PDB entry 3FP6 | X-ray diffraction, 1.49 A resolution | chains E and I

== Chain E ==
Name: Anionic trypsin-2
Organism: Rattus norvegicus
Notes: EC 3.4.21.4
UniProt: P00763 (TRY2_RAT); the construct lacks a stretch of the UniProt sequence and is renumbered around it, so the offset changes along the chain: 16-34 = UniProt 24-42; 37-64 = UniProt 43-70; 66-125 = UniProt 71-130; 127-130 = UniProt 131-134; 6 more segments
Sequence (223 residues; numbered 16 to 245 plus 3 insertion-coded residues; 10 numbers in that range are skipped by the numbering (no residue carries them; nothing is unmodelled there); the number before each row is that of its first residue):
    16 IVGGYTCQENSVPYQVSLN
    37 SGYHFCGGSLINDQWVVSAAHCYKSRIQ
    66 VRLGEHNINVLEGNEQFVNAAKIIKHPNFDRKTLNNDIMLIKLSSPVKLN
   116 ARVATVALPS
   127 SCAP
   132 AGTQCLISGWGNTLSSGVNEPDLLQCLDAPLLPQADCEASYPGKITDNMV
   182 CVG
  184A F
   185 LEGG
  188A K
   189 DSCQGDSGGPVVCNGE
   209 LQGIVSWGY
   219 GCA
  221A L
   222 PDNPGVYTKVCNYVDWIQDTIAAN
Disulfide bonds: Cys22-Cys157, Cys42-Cys58, Cys128-Cys232, Cys136-Cys201, Cys168-Cys182, Cys191-Cys220
Metal / ion sites: Ca2+: Glu70, Asn72, Val75, Glu77, Glu80

== Chain I ==
Name: Pancreatic trypsin inhibitor
Organism: Bos taurus
UniProt: P00974 (BPT1_BOVIN); residues 1-58 here correspond to UniProt positions 36-93 (UniProt number = residue number + 35)
Sequence (58 residues; numbered 1 to 58; the number before each row is that of its first residue):
     1 RPDFCLEPPYTGPCKARIIRYFYNAKAGLCQTFVYGGCRAKRNNFKSAED
    51 CMRTCGGA
Curated features (UniProtKB/Swiss-Prot):
  - site: Lys15, Ala16 (Reactive bond for trypsin)
Disulfide bonds: Cys5-Cys55, Cys14-Cys38, Cys30-Cys51

== How chain E and chain I interact ==
Residue-residue contacts (40):
  Tyr39(E) - Arg17(I)
  Tyr39(E) - Ile18(I)
  Tyr39(E) - Ile19(I)  hydrogen bond (side chain-backbone)
  His40(E) - Arg17(I)
  Phe41(E) - Ala16(I)
  Phe41(E) - Arg17(I)  hydrogen bond (backbone-backbone)
  Phe41(E) - Ile18(I)  hydrophobic
  Cys42(E) - Ala16(I)  hydrophobic
  His57(E) - Cys14(I)
  His57(E) - Lys15(I)
  His57(E) - Ala16(I)
  His57(E) - Gly36(I)
  Lys60(E) - Ile18(I)
  Arg96(E) - Cys38(I)
  Lys97(E) - Arg39(I)  hydrogen bond (backbone-side chain)
  Leu99(E) - Cys14(I)  hydrophobic
  Leu99(E) - Cys38(I)  hydrophobic
  Glu151(E) - Arg17(I)  salt bridge
  Asp189(E) - Lys15(I)  salt bridge
  Ser190(E) - Lys15(I)  hydrogen bond
  Cys191(E) - Lys15(I)
  Gln192(E) - Thr11(I)
  Gln192(E) - Gly12(I)
  Gln192(E) - Cys14(I)  hydrogen bond (side chain-backbone)
  Gln192(E) - Lys15(I)
  Gln192(E) - Ala16(I)
  Gly193(E) - Lys15(I)  hydrogen bond (backbone-backbone)
  Gly193(E) - Ala16(I)
  Gly193(E) - Arg17(I)
  Asp194(E) - Lys15(I)  hydrogen bond (backbone-backbone)
  Ser195(E) - Lys15(I)  hydrogen bond (backbone-backbone)
  Ser195(E) - Ala16(I)  hydrogen bond (side chain-backbone)
  Val213(E) - Lys15(I)
  Ser214(E) - Cys14(I)
  Ser214(E) - Lys15(I)  hydrogen bond (backbone-backbone)
  Trp215(E) - Pro13(I)
  Trp215(E) - Lys15(I)
  Gly216(E) - Pro13(I)  hydrogen bond (backbone-backbone)
  Gly216(E) - Lys15(I)
  Gly226(E) - Lys15(I)
Other interface residues (no listed pair), chain E (24 interface residues in all): Tyr217, Gly219
Other interface residues (no listed pair), chain I (14 interface residues in all): Val34, Gly37

== Summary ==
24 residues of chain E and 14 residues of chain I are in contact; the contacts include 11 hydrogen bonds and 2
salt bridges. Polar contacts include Glu151(E)-Arg17(I), Asp189(E)-Lys15(I) and Tyr39(E)-Ile19(I). Glu70(E),
Asn72(E), Val75(E), Glu77(E) and Glu80(E) form the Ca2+ site.
Here chain E is Anionic trypsin-2 (Rattus norvegicus) and chain I is Pancreatic trypsin inhibitor (Bos
taurus). Entry 3FP6 (Anionic trypsin in complex with bovine pancreatic trypsin inhibitor (BPTI)) was
determined by X-ray diffraction (same publication as 3FP7 and 3FP8).
